PDB entry 9CSG | X-ray diffraction, 1.91 A resolution | chain A

== Chain A ==
Molecule: Albumin
Organism: Homo sapiens
UniProt: P02768 (ALBU_HUMAN); residues 3-584 here correspond to UniProt positions 27-608 (UniProt number = residue number + 24)
Chain sequence (582 residues; row label = number of the first residue in the row):
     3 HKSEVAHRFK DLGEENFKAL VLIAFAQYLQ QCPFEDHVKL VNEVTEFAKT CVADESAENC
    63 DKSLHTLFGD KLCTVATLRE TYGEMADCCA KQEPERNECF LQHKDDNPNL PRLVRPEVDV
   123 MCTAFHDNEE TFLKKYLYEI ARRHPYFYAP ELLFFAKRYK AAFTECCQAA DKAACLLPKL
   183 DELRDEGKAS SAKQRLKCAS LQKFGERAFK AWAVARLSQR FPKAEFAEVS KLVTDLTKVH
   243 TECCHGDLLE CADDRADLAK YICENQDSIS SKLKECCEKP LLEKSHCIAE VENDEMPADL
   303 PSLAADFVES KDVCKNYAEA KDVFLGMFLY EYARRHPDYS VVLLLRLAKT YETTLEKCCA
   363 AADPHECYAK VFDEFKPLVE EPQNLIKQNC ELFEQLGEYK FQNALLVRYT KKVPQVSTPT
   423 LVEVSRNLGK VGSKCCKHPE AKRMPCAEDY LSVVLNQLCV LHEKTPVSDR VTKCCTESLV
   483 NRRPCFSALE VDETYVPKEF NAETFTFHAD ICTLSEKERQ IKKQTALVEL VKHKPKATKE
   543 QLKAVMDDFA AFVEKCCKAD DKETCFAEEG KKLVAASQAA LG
Disulfides: Cys53-Cys62, Cys75-Cys91, Cys90-Cys101, Cys124-Cys169, Cys168-Cys177, Cys200-Cys246, Cys245-Cys253, Cys265-Cys279, Cys278-Cys289, Cys316-Cys361, Cys360-Cys369, Cys392-Cys438, Cys437-Cys448, Cys461-Cys477, Cys476-Cys487, Cys514-Cys559, Cys558-Cys567
Small-molecule neighbours: A1AZR (2-(4-butylbenzene-1-sulfonamido)-5-(4-{3-carboxy-4-[4-(2-methoxyethyl)benzene-1-sulfonamido]anilino}-4-oxobutanamido)benzoic acid): Leu115, Val116, Arg117, Pro118, Met123, Tyr138, Ile142, Arg145, His146, Tyr161, Leu182, Leu185, Arg186, Asp187, Lys190, Ala191, Ser193, Ala194, Arg197, Asn429, Lys432, Val433, Lys436, Tyr452, Val455, Val456, Gln459
UniProt features mapped onto this chain:
  - binding site (Cu cation): His3
  - binding site (Ca(2+)): Glu6, Asp13, Glu244, Asp249, Glu252, Asp255, Asp259
  - binding site (Zn(2+)): His67, His247, Asp249
  - binding site ((4Z,15Z)-bilirubin IXalpha): Lys240
  - site: Lys4 (Not glycated), Lys20 (Not glycated), Lys41 (Not glycated), Lys64 (Not glycated), Lys73 (Not glycated), Lys93 (Not glycated), Lys106 (Not glycated), Lys136 (Not glycated), Lys159 (Not glycated), Lys174 (Not glycated), Lys181 (Not glycated), Lys190 (Not glycated), Lys195 (Not glycated), Lys199 (Aspirin-acetylated lysine), Lys205 (Not glycated), Lys212 (Not glycated), Lys240 (Not glycated), Lys262 (Not glycated), Lys274 (Not glycated), Lys286 (Not glycated) and 18 more in UniProt
  - modified residue: Ser5 (Phosphoserine), Ser58 (Phosphoserine), Ser65 (Phosphoserine), Thr83 (Phosphothreonine), Lys205 (N6-succinyllysine), Ser273 (Phosphoserine), Ser419 (Phosphoserine), Thr420 (Phosphothreonine), Thr422 (Phosphothreonine), Lys436 (N6-succinyllysine), Ser489 (Phosphoserine), Lys519 (N6-succinyllysine), Lys534 (N6-methyllysine), Lys564 (N6-succinyllysine)
  - glycosylation: Lys12 (N-linked (Glc) (glycation) lysine), Lys51 (N-linked (Glc) (glycation) lysine), Lys137 (N-linked (Glc) (glycation) lysine), Lys162 (N-linked (Glc) (glycation) lysine), Lys199 (N-linked (Glc) (glycation) lysine), Lys225 (N-linked (Glc) (glycation) lysine), Lys233 (N-linked (Glc) (glycation) lysine), Lys276 (N-linked (Glc) (glycation) lysine), Lys281 (N-linked (Glc) (glycation) lysine), Lys313 (N-linked (Glc) (glycation) lysine), Lys317 (N-linked (Glc) (glycation) lysine), Asn318 (N-linked (GlcNAc...) asparagine), Lys323 (N-linked (Glc) (glycation) lysine), Lys351 (N-linked (Glc) (glycation) lysine), Lys378 (N-linked (Glc) (glycation) lysine), Lys413 (N-linked (Glc) (glycation) lysine), Lys439 (N-linked (Glc) (glycation) lysine), Lys444 (N-linked (Glc) (glycation) lysine), Asp494 (N-linked (GlcNAc...) asparagine), Lys525 (N-linked (Glc) (glycation) lysine) and 4 more in UniProt

== Summary ==
Chain A binds compound A1AZR. Curated annotation (UniProt) lists Cu cation-binding residue His3, 7
Ca2+-binding residues, 3 Zn2+-binding residues and (4Z,15Z)-bilirubin IXalpha-binding residue Lys240.
Chain A is Albumin (Homo sapiens); the structure, Human Serum Albumin Bound to Cerastecin Compound 5e, was
determined by X-ray diffraction together with 9CSI from the same study.
